PDB entry 2V8C | X-ray diffraction, 1.98 A resolution | chains A and C

== Chain A ==
Protein: Profilin-2
From: Mus musculus
Reference sequence: Q3V171 (PROF2_MOUSE); residues 0-139 here correspond to UniProt positions 1-140 (UniProt number = residue number + 1)
Sequence (140 residues; numbered 0 to 139; the number before each row is that of its first residue; numbering starts at 0):
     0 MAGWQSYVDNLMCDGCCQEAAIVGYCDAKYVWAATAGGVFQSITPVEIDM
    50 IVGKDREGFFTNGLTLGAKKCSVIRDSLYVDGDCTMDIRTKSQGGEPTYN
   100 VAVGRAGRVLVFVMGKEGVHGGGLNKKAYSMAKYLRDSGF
Disordered / not traced: 0

== Chain C ==
Protein: Vasodilator-stimulated phosphoprotein
Notes: fragment: proline-rich peptide
Reference sequence: P70460 (VASP_MOUSE); residues 1-20 here correspond to UniProt positions 165-184 (UniProt number = residue number + 164)
Sequence (20 residues; row label = number of the first residue in the row):
     1 GPPPPPGPPPPPGPPPPPGL
Disordered / not traced: 14-20

== Chain A / chain C interface ==
Pairs across the interface (26; chain A residue first):
  G2(A) - P5(C)
  W3(A) - P2(C)
  W3(A) - P3(C)  hydrogen bond (side chain-backbone)
  W3(A) - P4(C)
  W3(A) - P5(C)  hydrophobic
  W3(A) - P6(C)
  S5(A) - P9(C)
  Y6(A) - P5(C)  hydrophobic
  Y6(A) - G7(C)  hydrogen bond (side chain-backbone)
  Y6(A) - P8(C)  hydrogen bond (side chain-backbone)
  Y6(A) - P9(C)
  N9(A) - P9(C)
  N9(A) - P10(C)  hydrogen bond (side chain-backbone)
  N9(A) - P12(C)
  C12(A) - P12(C)  hydrophobic
  Y29(A) - G1(C)  hydrogen bond (side chain-backbone)
  Y29(A) - P2(C)
  W31(A) - P2(C)  hydrophobic
  W31(A) - P3(C)  hydrophobic
  M130(A) - P10(C)
  Y133(A) - P8(C)  hydrogen bond (side chain-backbone)
  Y133(A) - P10(C)  hydrophobic
  S137(A) - P6(C)
  F139(A) - P3(C)  hydrophobic
  F139(A) - P4(C)
  F139(A) - P6(C)
Interface residues without a listed pair, chain C (12 interface residues in all): P11

== In short ==
The chain A/chain C interface involves 12 residues from each chain, with 6 hydrogen bonds. Polar pairs include
W3(A)-P3(C), Y6(A)-G7(C) and Y6(A)-P8(C).
Chain A is Profilin-2 (Mus musculus) and chain C is Vasodilator-stimulated phosphoprotein; the structure,
Mouse Profilin IIa in complex with the proline-rich domain of VASP, was determined by X-ray diffraction,
deposited together with 2V8F.
